Entry 8T0D (X-ray diffraction, 2.77 A resolution); this record covers chain A.

# Chain A
Name: Integrin beta-2, Talin-1
Organism: Mus musculus
Reference sequence: chimeric construct of P11835, P26039: residues -9 to 0 from P11835 (ITB2_MOUSE) positions 750-759 (UniProt number = residue number + 759); residues 1-430 from P26039 positions 1-430 (same numbers)
Chain sequence (411 residues; numbered -10 to 430; 30 numbers in that range are skipped by the numbering (no residue carries them; nothing is unmodelled there); the number before each row is that of its first residue; numbers below 1 keep their minus sign (Met-10 is residue -10)):
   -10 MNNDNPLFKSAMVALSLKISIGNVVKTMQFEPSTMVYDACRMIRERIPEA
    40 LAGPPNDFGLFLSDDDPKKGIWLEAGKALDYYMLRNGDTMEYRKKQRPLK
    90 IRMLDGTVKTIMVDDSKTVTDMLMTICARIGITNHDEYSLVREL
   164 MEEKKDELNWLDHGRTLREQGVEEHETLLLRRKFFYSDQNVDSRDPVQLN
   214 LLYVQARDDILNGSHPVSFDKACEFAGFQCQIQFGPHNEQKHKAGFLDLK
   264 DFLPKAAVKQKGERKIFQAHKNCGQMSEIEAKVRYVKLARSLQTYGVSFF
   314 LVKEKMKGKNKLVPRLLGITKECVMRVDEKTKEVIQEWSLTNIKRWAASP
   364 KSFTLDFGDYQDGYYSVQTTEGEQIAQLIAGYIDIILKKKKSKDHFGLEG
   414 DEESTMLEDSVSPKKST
Unresolved in the structure: -10, 164-170, 408-430
Construct notes: initiating methionine (-10); engineered mutation Ala269 (Glu in P26039), Ala270 (Tyr in P26039), Gln306 (Lys in P26039)
UniProt features mapped onto this chain:
  - modified residue (Phosphoserine): Ser405, Ser425

# Summary
Chain A is Integrin beta-2, Talin-1 (Mus musculus); the structure, Crystal structure of integrin beta-2 tail
bound to the FERM-folded talin head domain with E269A/Y270A/K306Q triple ..., was determined by X-ray
diffraction together with 9C1T, 9DZ5, 8FSE and 8FTB from the same study.
